PDB entry 3MKA | X-ray diffraction, 2.51 A resolution | chains G and X of the 28 polymer chains in the assembly

Chain G (and X):
Molecule: Proteasome subunit beta
Source organism: Mycobacterium tuberculosis
Notes: EC 3.4.25.1; fragment: 20S proteasome beta-subunit; chain X of this document is another copy of the same molecule, construct and numbering; everything in this record applies to it too
UniProt: O33245 (PSB_MYCTU); the author numbering skips numbers that UniProt does not, so the offset changes along the chain: -57 to -1 = UniProt 1-57; 301-534 = UniProt 58-291
Sequence (291 residues; numbered -57 to 534; 301 numbers in that range are skipped by the numbering (no residue carries them; nothing is unmodelled there); the number before each row is that of its first residue; numbers below 1 keep their minus sign (Met-57 is residue -57)):
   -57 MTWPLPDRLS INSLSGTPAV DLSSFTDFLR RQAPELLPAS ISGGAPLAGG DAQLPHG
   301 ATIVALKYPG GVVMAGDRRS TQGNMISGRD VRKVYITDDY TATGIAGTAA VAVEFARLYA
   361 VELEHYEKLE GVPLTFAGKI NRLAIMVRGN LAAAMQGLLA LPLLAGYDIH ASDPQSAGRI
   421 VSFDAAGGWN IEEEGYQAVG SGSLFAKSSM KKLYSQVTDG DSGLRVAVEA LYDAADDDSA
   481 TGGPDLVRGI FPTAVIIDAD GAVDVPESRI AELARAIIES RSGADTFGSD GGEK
Not modelled in the structure: -57 to -40, -16 to -7, 523-534 (chain X: -57 to -39, -16 to -6, 523-534)
Sequence notes: engineered mutation Ala301 (Thr58 in O33245)

How chain G and chain X interact:
Pairs across the interface (21; chain G residue first):
  Ala-39(G) with Gln-26(X)
  Val-38(G) with Phe-30(X), hydrophobic; Gln-26(X)
  Asp-31(G) with Glu-23(X)
  Arg-27(G) with Gln-26(X); Glu-23(X), salt bridge
  Asn381(G) with Arg357(X)
  Arg382(G) with Leu-22(X)
  Ile385(G) with Leu-22(X), hydrophobic
  Arg388(G) with Leu-21(X); Ala-19(X); Glu354(X), salt bridge
  Asp424(G) with Thr348(X)
  Ala426(G) with Leu-4(X), hydrophobic; Leu398(X), hydrophobic
  Gly428(G) with Ala350(X)
  Trp429(G) with Ala350(X)
  Glu433(G) with Asp330(X)
  Glu434(G) with Arg329(X), salt bridge; Arg488(X), salt bridge
  Leu444(G) with Met325(X), hydrophobic
Interface residues without a listed pair, chain G (21 interface residues in all): Leu-36, Arg-28, Leu391, Asn430, Ile431, Lys451
Interface residues without a listed pair, chain X (20 interface residues in all): Pro-20, Pro-3, Ala349, Val353

Summary:
21 residues of chain G and 20 residues of chain X are in contact, with 4 salt bridges. Polar contacts include
Arg-27(G)-Glu-23(X), Arg388(G)-Glu354(X) and Glu434(G)-Arg329(X).
Chain G and chain X are both Proteasome subunit beta (Mycobacterium tuberculosis); the structure, Crystal
Structure of Mycobacterium Tuberculosis Proteasome with propetide and an T1A mutation at beta-subunit, was
determined by X-ray diffraction, deposited together with 3MFE and 3MI0.
